7XGF - chains A and B of the 3 polymer chains in the assembly; structure by X-ray diffraction, 1.90 A resolution.

[Chain A]
Molecule: BCL-xL and MCL-1 dual inhibitor 2
Source organism: synthetic construct
Amino-acid sequence (164 residues; numbered 3 to 166; the number before each row is that of its first residue):
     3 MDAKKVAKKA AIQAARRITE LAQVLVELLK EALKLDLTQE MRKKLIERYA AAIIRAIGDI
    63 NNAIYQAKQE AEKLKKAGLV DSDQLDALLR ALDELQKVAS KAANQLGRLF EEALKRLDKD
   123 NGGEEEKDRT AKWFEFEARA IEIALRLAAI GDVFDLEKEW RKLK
Disordered / not traced: 3, 166
What the authors report for this chain:
  - mutagenesis - I56E/G60E/I145L (KD of 133 nM): decreased binding to MCL-1

[Chain B]
Molecule: BCL-xL
Source organism: Homo sapiens
Amino-acid sequence (172 residues; numbered 1 to 172; the number before each row is that of its first residue):
     1 GHMMSQSNRE LVVDFLSYKL SQKGYSWSQF SDVEENRTEA PEGTESEAVK QALREAGDEF
    61 ELRYRRAFSD LTSQLHITPG TAYQSFEQVV NELFRDGVNW GRIVAFFSFG GALCVESVDK
   121 EMQVLVSRIA AWMATYLNDH LEPWIQENGG WDTFVELYGN NAAAESRKGQ ER
Disordered / not traced: 1-3, 32-41, 165-172

[How chain A and chain B interact]
Contacting residue pairs (59; chain A residue first):
  Ile-14(A) / Ala-67(B)  hydrophobic
  Ala-17(A) / Phe-68(B)  hydrophobic
  Arg-18(A) / Ala-67(B)  hydrogen bond (side chain-backbone)
  Glu-96(A) / Asp-96(B)
  Glu-96(A) / Arg-102(B)  salt bridge
  Lys-99(A) / Asp-96(B)  salt bridge
  Val-100(A) / Arg-102(B)
  Gln-107(A) / Glu-92(B)  hydrogen bond
  Gln-107(A) / Arg-95(B)
  Phe-138(A) / Thr-81(B)
  Phe-138(A) / Gln-84(B)
  Phe-138(A) / Ser-85(B)
  Phe-138(A) / Gln-88(B)
  Glu-139(A) / Gln-88(B)  hydrogen bond
  Arg-141(A) / Leu-75(B)
  Arg-141(A) / His-76(B)  hydrogen bond (side chain-backbone)
  Arg-141(A) / Val-89(B)
  Ala-142(A) / Gln-88(B)
  Ala-142(A) / Val-89(B)
  Ile-145(A) / Tyr-64(B)
  Ile-145(A) / Gln-74(B)
  Ile-145(A) / Val-89(B)  hydrophobic
  Ala-146(A) / Val-89(B)
  Ala-146(A) / Glu-92(B)
  Ala-146(A) / Leu-93(B)
  Arg-148(A) / Tyr-64(B)
  Arg-148(A) / Phe-68(B)
  Arg-148(A) / Gln-74(B)  hydrogen bond
  Leu-149(A) / Phe-60(B)  hydrophobic
  Leu-149(A) / Tyr-64(B)
  Leu-149(A) / Val-89(B)  hydrophobic
  Leu-149(A) / Ala-105(B)
  Leu-149(A) / Phe-109(B)  hydrophobic
  Ala-150(A) / Leu-93(B)
  Ile-152(A) / Phe-60(B)  hydrophobic
  Ile-152(A) / Arg-63(B)
  Ile-152(A) / Tyr-64(B)  hydrophobic
  Ile-152(A) / Ala-67(B)  hydrophobic
  Ile-152(A) / Phe-68(B)  hydrophobic
  Gly-153(A) / Phe-60(B)
  Gly-153(A) / Gly-101(B)
  Asp-154(A) / Asn-99(B)  hydrogen bond
  Asp-154(A) / Arg-102(B)  salt bridge
  Phe-156(A) / Ala-56(B)
  Phe-156(A) / Glu-59(B)
  Phe-156(A) / Arg-63(B)
  Phe-156(A) / Tyr-158(B)  hydrophobic
  Asp-157(A) / Asn-99(B)
  Asp-157(A) / Trp-100(B)
  Asp-157(A) / Gly-101(B)
  Asp-157(A) / Tyr-158(B)  hydrogen bond
  Glu-159(A) / Arg-63(B)  salt bridge
  Lys-160(A) / Leu-157(B)
  Lys-160(A) / Tyr-158(B)
  Glu-161(A) / Leu-157(B)
  Arg-163(A) / Glu-156(B)  salt bridge
  Arg-163(A) / Ala-163(B)
  Lys-164(A) / Glu-156(B)  salt bridge
  Lys-164(A) / Leu-157(B)
Interface residues without a listed pair, chain A (28 interface residues in all): Lys-103, Val-155
Interface residues without a listed pair, chain B (32 interface residues in all): Leu-71, Val-104, Asn-160
The authors on this interface:
  - interface residues, chain A: Ile-14(A), Arg-18(A), Arg-148(A)

[Summary]
Chain A and chain B form an interface of 28 and 32 residues respectively; the contacts include 7 hydrogen
bonds and 6 salt bridges. Polar pairs include Glu-96(A)/Arg-102(B), Lys-99(A)/Asp-96(B) and
Asp-154(A)/Arg-102(B). The paper reports that I56E/G60E/I145L of chain A reduce binding to MCL-1; interface
residues Ile-14(A), Arg-18(A) and Arg-148(A).
Here chain A is BCL-xL and MCL-1 dual inhibitor 2 (synthetic construct) and chain B is BCL-xL (Homo sapiens).
Entry 7XGF (Crystal structure of BCL-xL in complex with computationally designed inhibitor protein) was
determined by X-ray diffraction together with 7XGG from the same study.
